5XKC - chains A and B of the 4 polymer chains in the assembly; structure by X-ray diffraction, 2.21 A resolution.

[Chain A (and B)]
Molecule: Dibenzothiophene desulfurization enzyme A
From: Bacillus subtilis
Notes: EC 1.14.14.22; chain B of this document is another copy of the same molecule, construct and numbering; everything in this record applies to it too
Reference sequence: Q8GRC7 (Q8GRC7_BACIU); residue numbers follow UniProt; this construct covers 1-453
Chain sequence (453 residues; row label = number of the first residue in the row):
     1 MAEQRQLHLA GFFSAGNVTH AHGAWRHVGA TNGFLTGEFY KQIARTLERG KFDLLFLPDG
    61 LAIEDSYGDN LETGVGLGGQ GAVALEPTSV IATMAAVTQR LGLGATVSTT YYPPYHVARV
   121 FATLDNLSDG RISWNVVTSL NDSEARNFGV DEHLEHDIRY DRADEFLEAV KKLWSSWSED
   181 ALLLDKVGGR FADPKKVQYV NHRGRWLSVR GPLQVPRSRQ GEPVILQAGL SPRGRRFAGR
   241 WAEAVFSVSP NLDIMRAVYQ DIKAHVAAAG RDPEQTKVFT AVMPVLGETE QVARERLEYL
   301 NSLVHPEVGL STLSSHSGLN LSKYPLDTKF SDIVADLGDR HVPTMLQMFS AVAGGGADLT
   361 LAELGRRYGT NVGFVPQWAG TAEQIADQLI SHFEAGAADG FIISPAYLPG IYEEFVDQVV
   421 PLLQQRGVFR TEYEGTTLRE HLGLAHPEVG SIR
Not modelled in the structure: 1-4, 451-453
Reported in the primary citation:
  - mutagenesis - V137A, S139A, R159A, Y160A, L230A: abolished catalytic activity
  - mutagenesis - F12A, H20F, F56A, H156A, F246A, V248A, H316F, V372A: decreased catalytic activity
  - catalytic residues: Ser139 (proposed by the authors, not directly observed)

[Interface between chain A and chain B]
Pairs across the interface (163):
  Asn17(A) - Phe191(B)
  Trp25(A) - Leu184(B)
  Trp25(A) - Asp185(B)
  Trp25(A) - Lys186(B)
  Trp25(A) - Gly189(B)
  Trp25(A) - Arg190(B)
  Trp25(A) - Phe191(B)
  Arg26(A) - Lys186(B)  hydrogen bond (side chain-backbone)
  Arg26(A) - Val187(B)  hydrogen bond (side chain-backbone)
  Arg26(A) - Gly189(B)
  His27(A) - Lys186(B)  hydrogen bond (backbone-side chain)
  Val28(A) - Lys186(B)  hydrogen bond (backbone-side chain)
  Ala30(A) - Lys186(B)  hydrogen bond (backbone-side chain)
  Asn32(A) - Leu184(B)
  Asn32(A) - Lys186(B)
  Leu35(A) - Asn126(B)
  Leu35(A) - Leu127(B)
  Leu35(A) - Pro216(B)
  Gly37(A) - Leu127(B)
  Tyr40(A) - Leu127(B)  hydrophobic
  Lys41(A) - Ala96(B)  hydrogen bond (side chain-backbone)
  Asp59(A) - Arg119(B)  salt bridge
  Gly60(A) - Arg119(B)
  Gly60(A) - Gln214(B)  hydrogen bond (backbone-side chain)
  Leu61(A) - Tyr115(B)
  Leu61(A) - Arg119(B)
  Leu61(A) - Gln214(B)
  Ala62(A) - Gln214(B)  hydrogen bond (backbone-side chain)
  Ile63(A) - Pro212(B)  hydrophobic
  Ile63(A) - Gln214(B)
  Asp65(A) - Tyr199(B)  hydrogen bond
  Asp65(A) - Arg210(B)  salt bridge
  Asn70(A) - Tyr199(B)
  Leu71(A) - Pro194(B)
  Leu71(A) - Val197(B)
  Leu71(A) - Tyr199(B)
  Leu71(A) - Pro212(B)  hydrophobic
  Glu72(A) - Pro194(B)
  Val75(A) - Phe191(B)
  Val75(A) - Ala192(B)  hydrogen bond (backbone-backbone)
  Val75(A) - Pro194(B)  hydrophobic
  Val75(A) - Val197(B)  hydrophobic
  Gly76(A) - Gly189(B)
  Gly76(A) - Arg190(B)
  Gly76(A) - Phe191(B)  hydrogen bond (backbone-backbone)
  Gly76(A) - Ala192(B)
  Gly76(A) - Pro194(B)
  Leu77(A) - Gly189(B)
  Leu77(A) - Phe191(B)
  Gly78(A) - Phe191(B)
  Gly81(A) - Gln214(B)  hydrogen bond (backbone-side chain)
  Ala82(A) - Trp177(B)
  Ala82(A) - Gln214(B)
  Val83(A) - Trp177(B)  hydrophobic
  Val83(A) - Gln214(B)
  Ala84(A) - Arg119(B)  hydrogen bond (backbone-side chain)
  Ala84(A) - Gln214(B)  hydrogen bond (backbone-backbone)
  Ala84(A) - Val215(B)
  Leu85(A) - Arg119(B)
  Leu85(A) - Thr123(B)
  Leu85(A) - Leu127(B)  hydrophobic
  Glu86(A) - Arg119(B)
  Glu86(A) - Thr123(B)  hydrogen bond (backbone-side chain)
  Pro87(A) - Arg119(B)
  Ser89(A) - Ala92(B)
  Ser89(A) - Thr123(B)
  Ser89(A) - Leu124(B)
  Ser89(A) - Leu127(B)
  Ala92(A) - Ser89(B)
  Ala92(A) - Ala92(B)  hydrophobic
  Thr93(A) - Ala96(B)
  Thr93(A) - Leu127(B)
  Ala96(A) - Lys41(B)  hydrogen bond (backbone-side chain)
  Ala96(A) - Thr93(B)
  Ala96(A) - Ala96(B)  hydrophobic
  Tyr112(A) - His116(B)  hydrogen bond
  Pro113(A) - Phe148(B)  hydrophobic
  Tyr115(A) - Leu61(B)
  Tyr115(A) - Asn147(B)
  Tyr115(A) - Phe148(B)  hydrophobic
  His116(A) - Tyr112(B)  hydrogen bond
  Arg119(A) - Asp59(B)  salt bridge
  Arg119(A) - Gly60(B)
  Arg119(A) - Leu61(B)
  Arg119(A) - Ala84(B)  hydrogen bond (side chain-backbone)
  Arg119(A) - Leu85(B)
  Arg119(A) - Glu86(B)
  Arg119(A) - Pro87(B)
  Val120(A) - Ser89(B)
  Thr123(A) - Leu85(B)
  Thr123(A) - Glu86(B)  hydrogen bond (side chain-backbone)
  Leu124(A) - Ser89(B)
  Asn126(A) - Leu35(B)
  Leu127(A) - Leu35(B)
  Leu127(A) - Thr36(B)
  Leu127(A) - Gly37(B)
  Leu127(A) - Tyr40(B)  hydrophobic
  Leu127(A) - Ser89(B)
  Leu127(A) - Thr93(B)
  Ser143(A) - Arg210(B)  hydrogen bond
  Arg146(A) - Val209(B)
  Arg146(A) - Arg210(B)  hydrogen bond (backbone-backbone)
  Asn147(A) - Tyr115(B)
  Asn147(A) - Val209(B)
  Asn147(A) - Arg210(B)
  Asn147(A) - Gly211(B)  hydrogen bond (side chain-backbone)
  Phe148(A) - Pro113(B)  hydrophobic
  Phe148(A) - Tyr115(B)  hydrophobic
  Gly149(A) - Ser208(B)  hydrogen bond (backbone-backbone)
  Trp177(A) - Ala82(B)
  Leu182(A) - Leu35(B)  hydrophobic
  Leu184(A) - Trp25(B)
  Leu184(A) - Asn32(B)
  Asp185(A) - Trp25(B)
  Lys186(A) - Trp25(B)
  Lys186(A) - Arg26(B)  hydrogen bond (backbone-side chain)
  Lys186(A) - His27(B)  hydrogen bond (side chain-backbone)
  Lys186(A) - Val28(B)
  Lys186(A) - Ala30(B)  hydrogen bond (side chain-backbone)
  Lys186(A) - Asn32(B)
  Val187(A) - Arg26(B)  hydrogen bond (backbone-side chain)
  Gly189(A) - Trp25(B)
  Gly189(A) - Arg26(B)
  Gly189(A) - Gly76(B)
  Gly189(A) - Leu77(B)
  Arg190(A) - Trp25(B)
  Arg190(A) - Gly76(B)
  Phe191(A) - Asn17(B)
  Phe191(A) - Trp25(B)
  Phe191(A) - Val75(B)
  Phe191(A) - Gly76(B)  hydrogen bond (backbone-backbone)
  Phe191(A) - Leu77(B)
  Phe191(A) - Gly78(B)
  Phe191(A) - Ala82(B)  hydrophobic
  Ala192(A) - Val75(B)  hydrogen bond (backbone-backbone)
  Ala192(A) - Gly76(B)
  Pro194(A) - Val75(B)  hydrophobic
  Val197(A) - Leu71(B)
  Val197(A) - Val75(B)  hydrophobic
  Tyr199(A) - Asp65(B)  hydrogen bond
  Tyr199(A) - Asn70(B)
  Tyr199(A) - Leu71(B)  hydrophobic
  Ser208(A) - Gly149(B)
  Val209(A) - Arg146(B)
  Val209(A) - Asn147(B)
  Arg210(A) - Asp65(B)  salt bridge
  Arg210(A) - Asp69(B)  salt bridge
  Arg210(A) - Ser143(B)
  Arg210(A) - Arg146(B)  hydrogen bond (backbone-backbone)
  Arg210(A) - Asn147(B)
  Gly211(A) - Asn147(B)  hydrogen bond (backbone-side chain)
  Pro212(A) - Ile63(B)  hydrophobic
  Pro212(A) - Leu71(B)
  Gln214(A) - Gly60(B)  hydrogen bond (side chain-backbone)
  Gln214(A) - Leu61(B)
  Gln214(A) - Ala62(B)  hydrogen bond (side chain-backbone)
  Gln214(A) - Ile63(B)
  Gln214(A) - Gly81(B)  hydrogen bond (side chain-backbone)
  Gln214(A) - Ala82(B)
  Gln214(A) - Val83(B)
  Gln214(A) - Ala84(B)  hydrogen bond (backbone-backbone)
  Val215(A) - Ala84(B)
  Pro216(A) - Leu35(B)
Also at the interface, not in a pair above, chain A (79 interface residues in all): Phe34, Thr36, Asp69, Val90, Gly188, Asp193, Gln198, Leu213
Also at the interface, not in a pair above, chain B (78 interface residues in all): Phe34, Glu72, Val90, Val120, Leu182, Gly188, Asp193, Leu213

[In short]
79 residues of chain A and 78 residues of chain B are in contact, with 37 hydrogen bonds and 5 salt bridges.
Polar contacts include Asp59(A)-Arg119(B), Asp65(A)-Arg210(B) and Arg210(A)-Asp69(B). The paper reports the
catalytic residue Ser139(A); F12A, H20F and F56A of chain A, among others, reduce catalytic activity; 13
substitutions were tested in all.
Both chains are Dibenzothiophene desulfurization enzyme A (Bacillus subtilis). Entry 5XKC (Crystal structure
of dibenzothiophene sulfone monooxygenase BdsA at 2.2 angstrome) was determined by X-ray diffraction.
